6TIP - chains A and P; structure by X-ray diffraction, 2.10 A resolution.

Chain A:
Molecule: Streptavidin
Source organism: Streptomyces avidinii
Reference sequence: P22629 (SAV_STRAV); residues 14-139 here correspond to UniProt positions 38-163 (UniProt number = residue number + 24)
Sequence (127 residues; row label = number of the first residue in the row):
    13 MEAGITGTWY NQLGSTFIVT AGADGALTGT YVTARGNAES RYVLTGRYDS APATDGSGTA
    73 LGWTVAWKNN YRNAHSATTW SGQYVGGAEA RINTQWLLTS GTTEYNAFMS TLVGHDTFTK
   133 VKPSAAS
Disordered / not traced: 136-139
Sequence notes: initiating methionine (13); engineered mutation Val44 (Glu68 in P22629), Thr45 (Ser69 in P22629), Arg47 (Val71 in P22629), Tyr117 (Ala141 in P22629), Phe120 (Trp144 in P22629), Met121 (Lys145 in P22629)
Curated features (UniProtKB/Swiss-Prot):
  - motif: Arg59 to Asp61 (Cell attachment site)
  - binding site (biotin): Tyr43, Tyr54, Trp92, Trp108
Reported in the primary citation:
  - self-association interface (contacts with another copy of this molecule); pairs are residue here / residue on that copy: Asn105-Tyr117, Thr106-Tyr117 (backbone contact), Tyr117-Gln107
  - conformationally variable residues (loop rearrangement): Thr115 to Met121

Chain P:
Molecule: Strep-tag II peptide
Sequence (10 residues; each row starts with the number of its first residue):
     1 SAWSHPQFEK
Disordered / not traced: 1-2
Covalently attached groups: amino group (NH2) linked to Lys10

Chain A / chain P interface:
Pairs across the interface (20; chain A residue first):
  Thr45(A) with Pro6(P); Glu9(P), hydrogen bond
  Ala46(A) with Glu9(P); Lys10(P)
  Arg47(A) with Glu9(P), salt bridge; Lys10(P)
  Tyr54(A) with Pro6(P)
  Trp79(A) with His5(P); Gln7(P)
  Arg84(A) with Pro6(P); Glu9(P), salt bridge
  Ala86(A) with Pro6(P)
  Ser88(A) with His5(P), hydrogen bond
  Thr90(A) with Gln7(P), hydrogen bond
  Trp92(A) with Gln7(P)
  Trp108(A) with Gln7(P); Phe8(P), hydrophobic
  Leu110(A) with His5(P); Gln7(P); Phe8(P), hydrophobic
Also at the interface, not in a pair above, chain A (15 interface residues in all): Ser27, Ser52, Asp128

Overview:
15 residues of chain A and 6 residues of chain P are in contact; the contacts include 3 hydrogen bonds and 2
salt bridges. Polar contacts include Arg47(A)-Glu9(P), Arg84(A)-Glu9(P) and Thr45(A)-Glu9(P). Covalently
linked amino group: at Lys10(P). From the paper: conformational variability at Thr115(A); a self-association
interface involving Asn105(A), Thr106(A) and Tyr117(A).
Chain A is Streptavidin (Streptomyces avidinii) and chain P is Strep-tag II peptide; the structure, Engineered
streptavidin variant (YNAFM) in complex with the Strep-tag II peptide, was determined by X-ray diffraction,
deposited together with 6SOK, 6SOS, 6QW4, 6QSY and 6QBB.
